Entry 5OQO (X-ray diffraction, 3.25 A resolution); this record covers chains A and C of the 4 polymer chains in the assembly.

[Chain A]
Name: Condensin complex subunit 3
Organism: Saccharomyces cerevisiae (strain ATCC 204508 / S288c)
UniProtKB: Q06680 (CND3_YEAST); residue numbers follow UniProt; this construct covers 6-498, 556-932
Chain sequence (871 residues; numbered 5 to 932; 57 numbers in that range are skipped by the numbering (no residue carries them; nothing is unmodelled there); the number before each row is that of its first residue):
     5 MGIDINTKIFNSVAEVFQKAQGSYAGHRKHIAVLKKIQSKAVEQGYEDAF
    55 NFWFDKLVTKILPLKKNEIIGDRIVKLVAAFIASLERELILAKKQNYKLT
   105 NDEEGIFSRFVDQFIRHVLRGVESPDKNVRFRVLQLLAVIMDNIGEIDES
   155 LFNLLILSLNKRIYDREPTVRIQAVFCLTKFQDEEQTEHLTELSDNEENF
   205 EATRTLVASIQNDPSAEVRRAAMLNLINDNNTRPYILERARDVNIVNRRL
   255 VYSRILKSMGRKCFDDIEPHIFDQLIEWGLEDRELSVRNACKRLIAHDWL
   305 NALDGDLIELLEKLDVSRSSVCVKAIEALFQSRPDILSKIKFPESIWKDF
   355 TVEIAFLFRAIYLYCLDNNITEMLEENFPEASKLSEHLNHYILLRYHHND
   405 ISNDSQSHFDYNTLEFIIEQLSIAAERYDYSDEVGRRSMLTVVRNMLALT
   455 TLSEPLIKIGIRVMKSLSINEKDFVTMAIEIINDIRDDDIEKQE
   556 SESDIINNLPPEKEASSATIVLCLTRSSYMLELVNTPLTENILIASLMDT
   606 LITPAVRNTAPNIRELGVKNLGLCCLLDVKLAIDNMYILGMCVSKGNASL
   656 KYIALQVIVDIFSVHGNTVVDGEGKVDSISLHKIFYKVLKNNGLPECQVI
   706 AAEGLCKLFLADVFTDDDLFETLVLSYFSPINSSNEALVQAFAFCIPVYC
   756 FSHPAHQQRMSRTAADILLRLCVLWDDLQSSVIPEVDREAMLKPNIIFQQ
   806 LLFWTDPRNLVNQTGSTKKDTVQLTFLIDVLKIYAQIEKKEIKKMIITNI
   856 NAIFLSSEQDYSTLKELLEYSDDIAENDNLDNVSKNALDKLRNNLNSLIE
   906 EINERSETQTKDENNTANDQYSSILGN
Disordered / not traced: 5-6, 189-204, 404-409, 558-566, 912-932
Differences from the reference sequence: initiating methionine (5)
Curated features (UniProtKB/Swiss-Prot):
  - modified residue: Ser-198 (Phosphoserine)

[Chain C]
Molecule: 18-nt DNA strand
Sequence (18 nucleotides; row label = number of the first residue in the row):
     1 GATGTGTAGCTACACATC

[Chain A / chain C interface]
Pairs across the interface - 7 pairs, chain A then chain C:
  Thr-173(A) with DC15(C), hydrogen bond to the phosphate
  Ala-220(A) with DA14(C), phosphate contact
  Glu-221(A) with DA14(C), phosphate contact
  Val-247(A) with DC13(C), phosphate contact
  Asn-248(A) with DC13(C), phosphate contact
  Ile-249(A) with DA12(C), phosphate contact; DC13(C), phosphate contact
Also at the interface, not in a pair above, chain A (8 interface residues in all): Pro-172, Glu-288

[In short]
Chain A and chain C form an interface of 8 and 4 residues respectively, with 1 hydrogen bond. The
hydrogen-bonded pair is Thr-173(A)/DC15(C).
Here chain A is Condensin complex subunit 3 (Saccharomyces cerevisiae (strain ATCC 204508 / S288c)) and chain
C is an 18-nt DNA strand. Entry 5OQO (Crystal structure of the S. cerevisiae condensin Ycg1-Brn1 subcomplex
bound to DNA (crystal form II)) was determined by X-ray diffraction, deposited together with 5OQN, 5OQP and
5OQR.
